Entry 3QX3 (X-ray diffraction, 2.16 A resolution); this record covers chains A and C of the 6 polymer chains in the assembly.

# Chain A
Name: DNA topoisomerase 2-beta
From: Homo sapiens
Notes: EC 5.99.1.3; fragment: hTOP2beta cleavage core
UniProtKB: Q02880 (TOP2B_HUMAN); residues 445-1201 here correspond to UniProt positions 450-1206 (UniProt number = residue number + 5)
Chain sequence (803 residues; numbered 419 to 1221; the number before each row is that of its first residue):
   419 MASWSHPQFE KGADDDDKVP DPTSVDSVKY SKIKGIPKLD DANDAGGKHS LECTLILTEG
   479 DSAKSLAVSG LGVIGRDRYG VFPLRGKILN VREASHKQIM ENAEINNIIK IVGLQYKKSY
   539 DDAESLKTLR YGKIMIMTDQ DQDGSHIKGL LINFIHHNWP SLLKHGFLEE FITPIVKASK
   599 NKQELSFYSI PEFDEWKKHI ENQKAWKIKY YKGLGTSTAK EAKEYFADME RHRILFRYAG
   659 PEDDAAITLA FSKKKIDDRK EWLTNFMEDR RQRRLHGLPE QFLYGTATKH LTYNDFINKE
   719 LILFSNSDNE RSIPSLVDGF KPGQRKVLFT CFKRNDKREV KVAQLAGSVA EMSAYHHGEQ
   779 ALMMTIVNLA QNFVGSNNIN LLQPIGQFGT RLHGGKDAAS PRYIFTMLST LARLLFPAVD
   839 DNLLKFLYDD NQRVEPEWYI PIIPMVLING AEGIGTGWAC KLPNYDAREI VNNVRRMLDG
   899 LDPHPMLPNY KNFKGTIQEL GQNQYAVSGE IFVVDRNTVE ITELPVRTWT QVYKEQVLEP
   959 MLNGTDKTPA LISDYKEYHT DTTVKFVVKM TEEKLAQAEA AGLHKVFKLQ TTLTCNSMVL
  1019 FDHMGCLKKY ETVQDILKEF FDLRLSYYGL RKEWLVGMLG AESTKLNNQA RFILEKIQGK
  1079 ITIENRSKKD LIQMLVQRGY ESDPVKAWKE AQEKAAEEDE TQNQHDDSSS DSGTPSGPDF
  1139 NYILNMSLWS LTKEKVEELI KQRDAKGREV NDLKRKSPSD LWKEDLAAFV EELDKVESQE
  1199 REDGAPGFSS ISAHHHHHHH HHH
Unresolved in the structure: 419-451, 592-637, 697-706, 1112-1134, 1202-1221
Differences from the reference sequence: expression tag (419-444, 1202-1221)
Metal / ion sites: Mg2+: Asp557, Asp559
Ligand contacts: Etoposide (EVP; (5S,5aR,8aR,9R)-9-(4-hydroxy-3,5-dimethoxyphenyl)-8-oxo-5,5a,6,8,8a,9-hexahydrofuro[3',4':6,7]naphtho[2,3-d][1,3]dioxol -5-yl 4,6-O-[(1R)-ethylidene]-beta-D-glucopyranoside): Glu477, Gly478, Asp479, Leu502, Arg503, Gly504, Gln778, Met782
UniProt features mapped onto this chain:
  - region: Lys1006 to Ser1015 (Interaction with DNA)
  - motif: Glu1029 to Phe1039 (Nuclear export signal)
  - active site: Tyr821 (O-(5'-phospho-DNA)-tyrosine intermediate)
  - binding site (Mg(2+)): Glu477, Asp557, Asp559
  - site: Lys505 (Interaction with DNA), Asn508 (Interaction with DNA), Arg677 (Interaction with DNA), Lys678 (Interaction with DNA), Lys739 (Interaction with DNA), Tyr773 (Interaction with DNA), Arg820 (Transition state stabilizer), Ile872 (Important for DNA bending), Trp947 (Interaction with DNA)
  - cross-link (Glycyl lysine isopeptide (Lys-Gly)): Lys595 (interchain with G-Cter in SUMO2), Lys600 (interchain with G-Cter in SUMO2), Lys630 (interchain with G-Cter in SUMO2), Lys638 (interchain with G-Cter in SUMO2), Lys641 (interchain with G-Cter in SUMO2), Lys671 (interchain with G-Cter in SUMO2), Lys707 (interchain with G-Cter in SUMO2), Lys1087 (interchain with G-Cter in SUMO2)

# Chain C
Molecule: 8-nt DNA strand
Sequence (8 nucleotides; each row starts with the number of its first residue):
     1 AGCCGAGC

# Chain A / chain C interface
Residue-residue contacts (25; chain A residue first):
  Glu477(A) with DC8(C), phosphate contact
  Arg503(A) with DC8(C), base contact
  Gly504(A) with DC8(C), base contact
  Lys505(A) with DG7(C), base contact; DC8(C), hydrogen bond to the base
  Asp561(A) with DC8(C), sugar contact
  Arg729(A) with DA6(C), sugar contact; DG7(C), sugar contact
  Lys739(A) with DG5(C), sugar contact; DA6(C), salt bridge to the phosphate
  Gln742(A) with DA6(C), phosphate contact
  Tyr773(A) with DG7(C), hydrogen bond to the phosphate
  His775(A) with DG7(C), hydrogen bond to the phosphate; DC8(C), salt bridge to the phosphate
  Gly776(A) with DC8(C), hydrogen bond to the phosphate
  Thr783(A) with DA6(C), hydrogen bond to the phosphate
  Asn786(A) with DG5(C), hydrogen bond to the phosphate
  Lys814(A) with DC4(C), salt bridge to the phosphate
  Glu870(A) with DC4(C), phosphate contact; DG5(C), phosphate contact
  Ile872(A) with DC4(C), base contact; DG5(C), base contact
  Arg945(A) with DC4(C), phosphate contact; DG5(C), salt bridge to the phosphate
  Trp947(A) with DC4(C), hydrogen bond to the phosphate
Other interface residues (no listed pair), chain A (21 interface residues in all): Gly741, His774, Ala779

# In short
21 residues of chain A face 5 of chain C across their interface, with 7 hydrogen bonds and 4 salt bridges.
Polar pairs include Lys505(A)-DC8(C), Tyr773(A)-DG7(C) and His775(A)-DG7(C). Ligands of chain A: Etoposide.
UniProt lists active-site residue Tyr821(A) and 3 Mg2+-binding residues on chain A.
Here chain A is DNA topoisomerase 2-beta (Homo sapiens) and chain C is an 8-nt DNA strand. Entry 3QX3 (Human
topoisomerase IIbeta in complex with DNA and etoposide) was determined by X-ray diffraction.
